9ERR - chains S and M of the 4 polymer chains in the assembly; structure by X-ray diffraction, 1.40 A resolution.

# Chain S
Name: Hydrogenase-2 small chain
From: Escherichia coli
Notes: EC 1.12.99.6
Reference sequence: P69741 (MBHT_ECOLI); residues 2-293 here correspond to UniProt positions 39-330 (UniProt number = residue number + 37)
Chain sequence (298 residues; row label = number of the first residue in the row):
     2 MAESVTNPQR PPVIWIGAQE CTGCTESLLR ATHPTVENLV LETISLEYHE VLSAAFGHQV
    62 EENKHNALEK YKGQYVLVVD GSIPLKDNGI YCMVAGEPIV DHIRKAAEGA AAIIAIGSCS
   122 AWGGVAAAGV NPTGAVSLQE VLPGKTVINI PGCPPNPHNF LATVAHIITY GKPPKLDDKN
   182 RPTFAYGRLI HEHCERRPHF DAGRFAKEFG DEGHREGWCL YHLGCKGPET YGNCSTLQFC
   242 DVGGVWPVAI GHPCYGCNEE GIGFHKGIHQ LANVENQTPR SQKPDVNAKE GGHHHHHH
Unresolved in the structure: 2-7, 277-299
Sequence notes: expression tag (294-299)
Ion coordination: 4Fe-4S cluster Fe site 1: Cys-22, Cys-25, Cys-120, Cys-154; 4Fe-4S cluster Fe site 2: His-192, Cys-195, Cys-220, Cys-226; 3Fe-4S cluster Fe: Cys-235, Cys-255, Cys-258
Ligand contacts:
  - 3Fe-4S cluster (F3S): Ile-191, Thr-231, Cys-235, Phe-240, Trp-247, Pro-248, Cys-255, Tyr-256, Gly-257, Cys-258, Asn-259
  - 4Fe-4S cluster (SF4), molecule 1: Glu-21, Cys-22, Gly-24, Cys-25, Gly-82, Gly-118, Ser-119, Cys-120, Val-126, Gly-153, Cys-154, Pro-155
  - 4Fe-4S cluster (SF4), molecule 2: Ile-191, His-192, Cys-195, Arg-197, Arg-198, Phe-201, Cys-220, Leu-221, Tyr-222, Cys-226, Gly-228, Pro-229, Val-249

# Chain M
Name: Hydrogenase-2 large chain
From: Escherichia coli
Notes: EC 1.12.99.6
Reference sequence: P0ACE0 (MBHM_ECOLI); numbering as in UniProt (aligned over 1-567)
Chain sequence (567 residues; numbered 1 to 567; the number before each row is that of its first residue):
     1 MSQRITIDPV TRIEGHLRID CEIENGVVSK AWASGTMWRG MEEIVKNRDP RDAWMIVQRI
    61 CGVCTTTHAL SSVRAAESAL NIDVPVNAQY IRNIILAAHT THDHIVHFYQ LSALDWVDIT
   121 SALQADPTKA SEMLKGVSTW HLNSPEEFTK VQNKIKDLVA SGQLGIFANG YWGHPAMKLP
   181 PEVNLIAVAH YLQALECQRD ANRVVALLGG KTPHIQNLAV GGVANPINLD GLGVLNLERL
   241 MYIKSFIDKL SDFVEQVYKV DTAVIAAFYP EWLTRGKGAV NYLSVPEFPT DSKNGSFLFP
   301 GGYIENADLS SYRPITSHSD EYLIKGIQES AKHSWYKDEA PQAPWEGTTI PAYDGWSDDG
   361 KYSWVKSPTF YGKTVEVGPL ANMLVKLAAG RESTQNKLNE IVAIYQKLTG NTLEVAQLHS
   421 TLGRIIGRTV HCCELQDILQ NQYSALITNI GKGDHTTFVK PNIPATGEFK GVGFLEAPRG
   481 MLSHWMVIKD GIISNYQAVV PSTWNSGPRN FNDDVGPYEQ SLVGTPVADP NKPLEVVRTI
   541 HSFDPCMACA VHVVDADGNE VVSVKVL
Unresolved in the structure: 1, 553-567
Ion coordination: Mg2+ site 1: Glu-42, Ala-498; Ni2+: Cys-61, Cys-64, Cys-546, Cys-549; carbonmonoxide-(dicyano) iron Fe: Cys-64, Cys-549; Mg2+ site 2 near Asp-230 (its only coordinating residue here)
Ligand contacts:
  - carbon monoxide: Glu-14, Cys-61, Val-63, Cys-64, Arg-479, Cys-546, Cys-549
  - carbonmonoxide-(dicyano) iron (FCO): Cys-64, Thr-67, His-68, Ala-477, Pro-478, Arg-479, Leu-482, Val-500, Pro-501, Ser-502, Cys-546, Cys-549

# Chain S / chain M interface
Residue-residue contacts - 33 pairs, chain S then chain M:
  Thr-33(S) with Tyr-242(M); Ser-245(M)
  His-34(S) with Glu-238(M), salt bridge; Met-241(M); Tyr-242(M); Ser-245(M)
  Pro-35(S) with Met-241(M)
  His-159(S) with Glu-238(M)
  Leu-162(S) with Met-241(M)
  Ala-163(S) with Leu-237(M); Glu-238(M); Met-241(M), hydrophobic
  Ala-166(S) with Leu-237(M); Met-241(M), hydrophobic
  His-167(S) with Leu-237(M)
  Tyr-171(S) with Leu-229(M), hydrophobic; Ile-447(M), hydrogen bond (side chain-backbone); Gly-451(M)
  Pro-175(S) with Asp-230(M)
  Lys-176(S) with Asp-230(M), hydrogen bond (backbone-side chain)
  Thr-184(S) with Asp-230(M), hydrogen bond (side chain-backbone)
  Phe-185(S) with Leu-229(M); Asp-230(M), hydrogen bond (backbone-backbone); Gly-231(M); Leu-232(M)
  Ala-186(S) with Leu-232(M)
  Arg-189(S) with Leu-232(M)
  Gly-233(S) with Leu-232(M)
  Asn-234(S) with Leu-232(M)
  Thr-237(S) with Leu-232(M)
  Leu-238(S) with Glu-238(M); Arg-239(M)
  Asp-242(S) with Tyr-242(M), hydrogen bond (backbone-side chain)
Other interface residues (no listed pair), chain S (23 interface residues in all): Thr-170, Gly-188, His-194
Other interface residues (no listed pair), chain M (14 interface residues in all): Asn-236, Ile-450

# Overview
23 residues of chain S and 14 residues of chain M are in contact; the contacts include 5 hydrogen bonds and 1
salt bridge. Polar contacts include His-34(S)/Glu-238(M), Tyr-171(S)/Ile-447(M) and Lys-176(S)/Asp-230(M).
Chain S binds 4Fe-4S cluster and 3Fe-4S cluster.
Chain S is Hydrogenase-2 small chain and chain M is Hydrogenase-2 large chain, both from Escherichia coli; the
structure, Hydrogenase-2 Ni-SCO state, was determined by X-ray diffraction.
